Entry 2WNK (X-ray diffraction, 1.55 A resolution); this record covers chain A.

# Chain A
Name: Sporozoite-specific sag protein
Source organism: Toxoplasma gondii
Notes: fragment: residues, 27-264
Reference sequence: Q6RUA7 (Q6RUA7_TOXGO); residues 1-238 here correspond to UniProt positions 27-264 (UniProt number = residue number + 26)
Sequence (238 residues; numbered 1 to 238; the number before each row is that of its first residue):
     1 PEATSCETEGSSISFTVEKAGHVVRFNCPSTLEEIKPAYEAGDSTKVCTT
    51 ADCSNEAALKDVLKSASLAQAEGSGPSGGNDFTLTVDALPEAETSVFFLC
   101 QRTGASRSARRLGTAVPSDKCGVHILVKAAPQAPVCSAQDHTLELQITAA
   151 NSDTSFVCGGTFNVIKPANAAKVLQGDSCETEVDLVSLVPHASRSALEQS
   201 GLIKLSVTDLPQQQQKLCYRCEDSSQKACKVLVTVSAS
Unresolved in the structure: 1-3, 74-76, 106-114
Cystine bridges: C6-C121, C28-C100, C48-C53, C136-C229, C158-C221, C179-C218
From the paper describing this entry:
  - post-translational modification sites: S238 (proposed by the authors, not directly observed)

# Summary
From the paper: a modification site at S238.
Chain A is Sporozoite-specific sag protein (Toxoplasma gondii); the structure, Structure of SporoSAG from
Toxoplasma gondii, was determined by X-ray diffraction together with 2X28 from the same study.
